PDB entry 8YN5 | electron microscopy, 2.70 A resolution | chains A and E of the 5 polymer chains in the assembly

# Chain A
Protein: Guanine nucleotide-binding protein G(i) subunit alpha-1
From: Homo sapiens
UniProtKB: P63096 (GNAI1_HUMAN); numbering as in UniProt (aligned over 1-354)
Chain sequence (354 residues; each row starts with the number of its first residue):
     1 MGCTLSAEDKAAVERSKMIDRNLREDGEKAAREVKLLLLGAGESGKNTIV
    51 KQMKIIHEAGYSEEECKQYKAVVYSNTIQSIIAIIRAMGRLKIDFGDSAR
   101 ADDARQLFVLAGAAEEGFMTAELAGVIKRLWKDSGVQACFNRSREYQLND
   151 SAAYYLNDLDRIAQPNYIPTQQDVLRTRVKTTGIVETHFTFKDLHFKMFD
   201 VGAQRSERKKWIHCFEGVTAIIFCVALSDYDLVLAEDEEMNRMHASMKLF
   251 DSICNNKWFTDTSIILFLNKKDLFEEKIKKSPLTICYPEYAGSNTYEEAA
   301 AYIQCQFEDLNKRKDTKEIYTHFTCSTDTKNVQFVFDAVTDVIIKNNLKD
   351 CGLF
Not modelled in the structure: 1-3, 55-181
Sequence notes: engineered mutation Asn47 (Ser in P63096), Ala203 (Gly in P63096), Ala245 (Glu in P63096), Ser326 (Ala in P63096)
Swiss-Prot annotation at these positions:
  - region: Lys35 to Lys46, Thr48 (G1 motif), Asp173 to Thr181 (G2 motif), Phe196 to Gly202, Gln204, Arg205 (G3 motif), Ile265 to Asp272 (G4 motif), Thr324, Cys325, Thr327 to Thr329 (G5 motif)
  - binding site (GTP): Glu43 to Lys46, Thr48, Ser151, Leu175 to Thr181, Asp200 to Gly202, Gln204, Asn269 to Asp272
  - binding site (Mg(2+)): Thr181
  - modified residue: Arg178 (ADP-ribosylarginine), Gln204 (Deamidated glutamine), Cys351 (ADP-ribosylcysteine)
  - lipidation: Gly2 (N-myristoyl glycine), Cys3 (S-palmitoyl cysteine)
  - natural variant: Gly40 (G40C: In NEDHISB; G40R: In NEDHISB), Gly45 (G45D: In NEDHISB), Thr48 (T48I: In NEDHISB; T48K: In NEDHISB), Gln52 (Q52P: In NEDHISB), Ser75 (deletion: In NEDHISB; uncertain significance), Gln172 (deletion: In NEDHISB), Asp173 (D173V: In NEDHISB), Glu186 to Phe189 (deletion: In NEDHISB; uncertain significance), Cys224 (C224Y: In NEDHISB), Lys270 (K270N: In NEDHISB; K270R: In NEDHISB), Asp272 (D272G: In NEDHISB), Val332 (V332E: In NEDHISB; uncertain significance)
  - mutagenesis: Gly42 (G42R: Abolishes switch to an activated conformation and dissociation from beta and gamma subunits upon GTP binding. Abolishes interaction with RGS family members), Glu116 (E116L: Enhances interaction (inactive GDP-bound) with RGS14), Gln147 (Q147L: Enhances interaction (inactive GDP-bound) with RGS14)

# Chain E
Protein: Antibody fragment scFv16
From: synthetic construct
Notes: antibody fragment or engineered binder
Chain sequence (255 residues; numbered 1 to 255; the number before each row is that of its first residue):
     1 VQLVESGGGLVQPGGSRKLSCSASGFAFSSFGMHWVRQAPEKGLEWVAYI
    51 SSGSGTIYYADTVKGRFTISRDDPKNTLFLQMTSLRSEDTAMYYCVRSIY
   101 YYGSSPFDFWGQGTTLTVSAGGGGSGGGGSGGGGSADIVMTQATSSVPVT
   151 PGESVSISCRSSKSLLHSNGNTYLYWFLQRPGQSPQLLIYRMSNLASGVP
   201 DRFSGSGSGTAFTLTISRLEAEDVGVYYCMQHLEYPLTFGAGTKLELLEE
   251 NLYFQ
Not modelled in the structure: 120-136, 248-255
Cystine bridges: Cys21-Cys95, Cys159-Cys229

# Chain A / chain E interface
Pairs across the interface (28):
  Thr4(A) - His167(E)  hydrogen bond (backbone-side chain)
  Leu5(A) - His167(E)
  Ser6(A) - His167(E)
  Ser6(A) - Asn169(E)
  Ser6(A) - Tyr173(E)  hydrogen bond
  Ala7(A) - His232(E)
  Ala7(A) - Leu233(E)  hydrogen bond (backbone-backbone)
  Ala7(A) - Glu234(E)
  Ala7(A) - Tyr235(E)  hydrophobic
  Glu8(A) - Tyr100(E)
  Glu8(A) - Pro106(E)
  Glu8(A) - Tyr173(E)
  Glu8(A) - Tyr175(E)  hydrogen bond
  Glu8(A) - Arg191(E)  salt bridge
  Glu8(A) - His232(E)
  Asp9(A) - Asn169(E)  hydrogen bond
  Asp9(A) - Tyr173(E)
  Ala11(A) - Tyr100(E)  hydrophobic
  Ala12(A) - Tyr100(E)
  Glu14(A) - Ser51(E)  hydrogen bond
  Glu14(A) - Ser52(E)
  Glu14(A) - Gly55(E)
  Glu14(A) - Thr56(E)  hydrogen bond
  Arg15(A) - Ile99(E)
  Arg15(A) - Tyr100(E)
  Arg15(A) - Tyr101(E)
  Met18(A) - Ser52(E)
  Met18(A) - Gly53(E)
Other interface residues (no listed pair), chain E (20 interface residues in all): Ser30, Tyr49

# Summary
The interface between chain A and chain E involves 11 residues on one side and 20 on the other; the contacts
include 7 hydrogen bonds and 1 salt bridge. Among the polar pairs are Glu8(A)-Arg191(E), Thr4(A)-His167(E) and
Ser6(A)-Tyr173(E).
Chain A is Guanine nucleotide-binding protein G(i) subunit alpha-1 (Homo sapiens) and chain E is Antibody
fragment scFv16 (synthetic construct); the structure, Cryo-EM structure of histamine H3 receptor in complex
with histamine and Gi, was determined by electron microscopy, deposited together with 8YN2, 8YN3, 8YN4, 8YN6,
8YN7, 8YN8, 8YN9 and 8YNA.
